7PHA - chains c and 3 of the 55 polymer chains in the assembly; structure by electron microscopy, 8.50 A resolution (very low resolution: no residue pairs are listed; an interface is given only as per-side residue counts).

# Chain c
Molecule: 50S ribosomal protein L4
From: Mycoplasma pneumoniae M129
Reference sequence: P75579 (RL4_MYCPN); numbering as in UniProt (aligned over 1-212)
Sequence (212 residues; each row starts with the number of its first residue):
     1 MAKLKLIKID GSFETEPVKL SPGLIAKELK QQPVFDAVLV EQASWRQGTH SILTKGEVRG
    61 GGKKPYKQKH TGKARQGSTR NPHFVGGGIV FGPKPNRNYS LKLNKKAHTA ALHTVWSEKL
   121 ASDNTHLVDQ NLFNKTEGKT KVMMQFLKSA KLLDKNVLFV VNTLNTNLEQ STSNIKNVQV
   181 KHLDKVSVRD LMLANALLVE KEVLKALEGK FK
Disordered / not traced: 1, 212

# Chain 3
Molecule: 23S ribosomal RNA
From: Mycoplasma pneumoniae M129
Sequence (2907 nucleotides; row label = number of the first residue in the row):
     1 UACAAUAAGU UACUAAGGGC UUAUGGUGGA UGCCUUGGCA CUAAUAGGCG AUGAAGGACG
    61 UGUUAACCUG CGAUAAGCUU CGGGUAGGUG GUAAGAACCU CAGAUCCGGA GAUUUCCGAA
   121 UGGAGCAAUC CGGUAGUUGG AAACAGCUAU CAUUAAUUGA UGAAUAAAUA GUCAAUUAAA
   181 GCAAUACGUG GUGAAGUGAA ACAUCUCAGU AGCCACAGGA AAAGAAAACG AAUGUGAUUC
   241 CGUGUGUAGU GGCGAGCGAA AGCGGAACAG GCCAAACUUA UCAUUAGAUA GGGGUUGUAG
   301 GGCUUGCAAU GUGGACUUGA AAACGAUAGA AGAAGCUGUU GGAAAGCAGC GCGCAAAAGG
   361 GUGAUAGCCC CGUAUUUGAA AUUGUUUUCA UACCUAGCGA GAUCCCUGAG UAGCUCGGAA
   421 AACGUUAUUU UGAGUGAAUC UGCCCAGACC AUUGGGUAAG CCUAAAUACU AAUUAGUGAC
   481 CGAUAGCGAA ACAGUACCGU GAGGGAAAGG UGAAAAGAAC CCAGAGAUGG GAGUGAAAUA
   541 GAUUCUGAAA CCAUAUGCCU ACAACGUGUC AGAGCACAUU AAUGUGUGAU GGCGUGCGUU
   601 UUGAAGUAUG AGCCGGCGAG UUAUGAUAGC AAGCGUUAGU UAACCAGGAG AUGGGGAGCU
   661 GUAGCGAAAG CGAGUUUUAA AAGAGCGUUU GUUUGUUAUU AUAGACCCGA AACGGGUUGA
   721 GCUAGUCAUG AGCAGGUUGA AGGUUGAGUA ACAUCAACUG GAGGACCGAA CCGACUCUCG
   781 UUGAAACGAU AGCGGAUGAC UUGUGAUUAG GGGUGAAAUU CCAAUCGAAA UCCGUGAUAG
   841 CUGGUUCUCG UCGAAAUAGC UUUAAGGCUA GCGUGAGAUC ACAAAUAAGU GGAGGUAAAG
   901 CUACUGAAUG UAUGAUGGCG CCACCUAGGC GUACUGAAUA CAAUUAAACU CUGAAUGCCA
   961 UUUAUUUUAU UCUCGCAGUC AGACAGUGGG GGAUAAGCUU CAUUGUCAAG AGGGGAAGAG
  1021 CCCAGAUCAU UAAAUAAGGU CCCCAAAAUA UACUAAGUGG AAAAGGAUGU GAAAGUGCUA
  1081 AAACAGCAAG GAUGUUGGCU UAGAAGCAGC CAUCGUUUAA AGAGUGCGUA ACAGCUCACU
  1141 UGUCGAGUGU UUUUGCGCCG AAGAUGUAAC GGGGCUAAGU AUAUUACCGA AUUUAUGGAU
  1201 AAGAUUUAUA UCUUGUGGUA GACGAGCGUU GUAUUGGAGU UGAAGUCAAA GCGUGAGCAU
  1261 UGGUGGAUCC AAUACAAGUG AGAAUGCCGG CAUGAGUAAC GCUUGGGAGU GAGAAUCUCC
  1321 CAAACCGAUU GACUAAGGUU UCCUGGACCA GGGUCGUCCU UCCAGGGUUA GUCUGGACCU
  1381 AAGCUGAGGC UGAAAAGCGU AGGCGAUGGA CAACAGGUUA AUAUUCCUGU ACUUACAGUU
  1441 AGACUGAUGG AGUGACAAAG AAGGUUUUCC ACCCCCAUAA UUGGAUUUGG GGAUAAAUCA
  1501 UAAGGUGGUA CAAUAGGCAA AUCCGUUGUG CAUAACAUUG AGUGAUGAUG UCGAGUGAAU
  1561 GAGUGAUCAA GUAGCGAAGG UGGUAUUAAU CAUGCUUUCA AGAAAAGCUU CUAGGGUUAA
  1621 UCUAGCUGUA ACCAGUACCG AGAACGAACA CACGUAGUCA AGGAGAGGAU CCUAAGGUUA
  1681 GCGAGUGAAC UAUAGCCAAG GAACUCUGCA AAUUAACCCC GUAAGUUAGC GAGAAGGGGU
  1741 GCUUAUGUAA AAGUAAGCCG CAGUGAAGAA CGAGGGGGGA CUGUUUAACU AAAACACAAC
  1801 UCUAUGCCAA ACCGUAAGGU GAUGUAUAUG GGGUGACACC UGCCCAGUGC UGGAAGGUUA
  1861 AAGAAGGAGG UUAGCGCAAG CGAAGCUUUU AACUGAAGCC CCAGUGAACG GCGGCCGUAA
  1921 CUAUAACGGU CCUAAGGUAG CGAAAUUCCU AGUCGGGUAA AUUCCGUCCC GCUUGAAUGG
  1981 UGUAACCAUC UCUUGACUGU CUCGGCUAUA GACUCGGUGA AAUCCAGGUA CGGGUGAAGA
  2041 CACCCGUUAG GCGCAACGGG ACGGAAAGAC CCCGUGAAGC UUUACUGUAG CUUAAUAUUG
  2101 AUCAGGACAU UAUCAUGUAG AGAAUAGGUA GGAGCAAUCG AUGCAAGUUC GCUAGGACUU
  2161 GUUGAUGCGA AAGGUGGAAU ACUACCCUUG GUUGUGUGCU GUUCUAAUUG GUAACUGUUA
  2221 UCCAGUUUCA AGACAGUGUU AGGUGGGCAG UUUGACUGGG GCGGUCGCCU CCUAAAAGGU
  2281 AACGGAGGCG UACAAAGGUA CCUUCAGUAC GGUUGGAAAU CGUAUGUAGA GUGUAAUGGU
  2341 GUAAGGGUGC UUGACUGUGA GACAUACAGG UCGAACAGGU GAGAAAUCAG GUCAUAGUGA
  2401 UCCGGUGGUC CAGUAUGGAA UGGCCAUCGC UCAACGGAUA AAAGCUACUC CGGGGAUAAC
  2461 AGGCUGAUAC UGCCCAAGAG UUCAUAUCGA CGGCAGUGUU UGGCACCUCG AUGUCGACUC
  2521 AUCUCAUCCU CGAGCUGAAG CAGGUUCGAA GGGUUCGGCU GUUCGCCGAU UAAAGAGAUA
  2581 CGUGAGUUGG GUUCAAACCG UCGUGAGACA GGUUGGUCCC UAUCUAUUGU GCCCGUAGGA
  2641 AGAUUGAAGA GUGUUGCUUC UAGUACGAGA GGACCGAAGC GAGGACACCU CUUAUGCUCC
  2701 AGUUGUAGCG CCAGCUGCAC CGCUGGGUAG UAACGUGUCU AUUAGAUAAA CGCUGAAAGC
  2761 AUCUAAGUGU GAAACUAUCU CAAAGAUUAA UCUUCCCAUU UCGCAAGAAA GUAAGAGCCG
  2821 UCAAAGACGA UGACGUUGAU AGGUUACAGG UGUAAGCAUA GUGAUAUGUU GAGCUGAGUA
  2881 AUACUAAUUG CUCGAGGACU UAUUGGA
Disordered / not traced: 1-7, 923-927, 1560-1569, 2901-2907

# Chain c / chain 3 interface
At this resolution (8 A) residue pairs are not listed: 74 residues of chain c and 77 of chain 3 lie at the interface.

# Overview
74 residues of chain c and 77 residues of chain 3 are in contact.
Here chain c is 50S ribosomal protein L4 and chain 3 is 23S ribosomal RNA, both from Mycoplasma pneumoniae
M129. Entry 7PHA (70S ribosome with EF-Tu-tRNA and P-site tRNA in chloramphenicol-treated Mycoplasma
pneumoniae cells) was determined by electron microscopy, deposited together with 7OOC, 7OOD, 7P6Z, 7PAH, 7PAI,
7PAJ and 23 further entries.
